Entry 5J2H (X-ray diffraction, 2.30 A resolution); this record covers chains A and P of the 4 polymer chains in the assembly.

[Chain A]
Name: DNA polymerase beta
Organism: Homo sapiens
Notes: EC 2.7.7.7, 4.2.99.-
UniProtKB: P06746 (DPOLB_HUMAN); numbering as in UniProt (aligned over 1-335)
Chain sequence (335 residues; row label = number of the first residue in the row):
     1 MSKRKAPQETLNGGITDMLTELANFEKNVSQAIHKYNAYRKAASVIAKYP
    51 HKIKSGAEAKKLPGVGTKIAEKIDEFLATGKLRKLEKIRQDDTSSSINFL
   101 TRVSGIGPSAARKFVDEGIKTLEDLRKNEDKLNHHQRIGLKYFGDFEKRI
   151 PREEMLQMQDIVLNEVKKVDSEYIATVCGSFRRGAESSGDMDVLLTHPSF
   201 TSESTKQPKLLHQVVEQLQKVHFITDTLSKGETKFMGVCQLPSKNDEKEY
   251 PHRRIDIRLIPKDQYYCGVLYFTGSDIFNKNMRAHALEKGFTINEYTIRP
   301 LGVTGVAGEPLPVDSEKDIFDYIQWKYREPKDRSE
Not modelled in the structure: 1-9
Bound ions: Na+ site 1: Lys60, Leu62, Val65 (shared with 1 residue of chain D); Na+ site 2: Thr101, Val103, Ile106 (shared with DG9(P) of chain P); Mg2+ site 1: Asp190, Asp192 (together with DUP); Mg2+ site 2: Asp190, Asp192, Asp256 (together with DUP)
Small-molecule neighbours: DUP (2'-deoxyuridine 5'-alpha,beta-imido-triphosphate): Gly179, Ser180, Arg183, Ser188, Gly189, Asp190, Asp192, Asp256, Tyr271, Phe272, Thr273, Gly274, Ser275, Asp276, Asn279
Swiss-Prot annotation at these positions:
  - region: Arg183 to Asp192 (DNA-binding)
  - active site: Lys72 (Nucleophile)
  - binding site (K(+)): Lys60, Leu62, Val65, Thr101, Val103, Ile106
  - binding site (Na(+)): Lys60, Leu62, Val65, Thr101, Val103, Ile106
  - binding site (dATP): Arg149, Ser180, Arg183, Gly189, Asp190
  - binding site (dCTP): Arg149, Ser180, Arg183, Gly189, Asp190
  - binding site (dGTP): Arg149, Ser180, Arg183, Gly189, Asp190, Asp192
  - binding site (dTTP): Arg149, Ser180, Arg183, Gly189, Asp190
  - binding site (Mg(2+)): Asp190, Asp192, Asp256
  - modified residue: Lys72 (N6-acetyllysine), Arg83 (Omega-N-methylarginine), Arg152 (Omega-N-methylarginine)
  - cross-link (Glycyl lysine isopeptide (Lys-Gly)): Lys41 (interchain with G-Cter in ubiquitin), Lys61 (interchain with G-Cter in ubiquitin), Lys81 (interchain with G-Cter in ubiquitin)
  - natural variant: Leu22 (L22P: Found in a gastric cancer sample; uncertain significance), Tyr39 (Y39C: Found in a gastric cancer sample; uncertain significance), Gly118 (G118V: Decreased DNA-directed DNA polymerase activity), Arg137 (R137Q: Decreased function in base-excision repair), Arg149 (R149I: Decreased DNA-directed DNA polymerase activity), Asp160 (D160N: Found in a gastric cancer sample; uncertain significance), Cys239 (C239R: Found in a gastric cancer sample; uncertain significance), Lys289 (K289M: Found in a colon cancer sample; uncertain significance), Asn294 (N294D: Found in a gastric cancer sample; uncertain significance), Glu295 (E295K: Found in a gastric cancer sample; uncertain significance)
  - mutagenesis: Phe25 (F25W: No effect on 5'-dRP lyase activity. Decreased ssDNA binding), His34 (H34G: Decreased 5'-dRP lyase activity. Decreased ssDNA binding), Lys35 (K35A: Decreased 5'-dRP lyase activity. Decreased ssDNA binding. Loss of 5'-dRP lyase activity; when associated with A-68 and A-72. Decreased ssDNA binding; when associated with A-68 and A-72 ...), Tyr39 (Y39F: No effect on 5'-dRP lyase activity; Y39Q: Abolishes DNA polymerase and 5'-dRP lyase activity), Lys41 (K41R: Abolishes ubiquitination; when associated with R-61 and R-81), Lys60 (K60A: Decreased 5'-dRP lyase activity. Decreased ssDNA binding), Lys61 (K61R: Abolishes ubiquitination; when associated with R-41 and R-81), Lys68 (K68A: No effect on 5'-dRP lyase activity. Decreased ssDNA binding. Loss of 5'-dRP lyase activity; when associated with A-35 and A-72. Decreased ssDNA binding; when associated with A-35 and A-72 ...), Glu71 (E71Q: No effect on 5'-dRP lyase activity. No effect on structure shown by circular dichroism. No effect on ssDNA binding), Lys72 (K72A: Severely reduced 5'-dRP lyase activity. Does not affect ssDNA binding. Loss of 5'-dRP lyase activity; when associated with A-35 and A-68. Decreased ssDNA binding ...), Glu75 (E75A: Slightly decreased 5'-dRP lyase activity. Decreased ssDNA binding. No effect on structure shown by circular dichroism), Lys81 (K81R: Abolishes ubiquitination; when associated with R-41 and R-61), 5 further mutagenesis entries in UniProt

[Chain P]
Molecule: Primer Strand
Sequence (10 nucleotides; row label = number of the first residue in the row):
     1 GCTGATGCGT
Bound ions: Na+: DG9 (shared with Thr101(A), Val103(A), Ile106(A) of chain A)

[Interface between chain A and chain P]
Residue-residue contacts (17):
  Val103(A) - DG9(P)  phosphate contact
  Ser104(A) - DG9(P)  phosphate contact
  Gly105(A) - DC8(P)  phosphate contact
  Gly105(A) - DG9(P)  hydrogen bond to the phosphate
  Ile106(A) - DC8(P)  phosphate contact
  Ile106(A) - DG9(P)  phosphate contact
  Gly107(A) - DC8(P)  hydrogen bond to the phosphate
  Pro108(A) - DC8(P)  phosphate contact
  Ser109(A) - DG7(P)  phosphate contact
  Ser109(A) - DC8(P)  hydrogen bond to the phosphate
  Ala110(A) - DC8(P)  hydrogen bond to the phosphate
  His135(A) - DG9(P)  sugar contact
  Met236(A) - DG9(P)  phosphate contact
  Arg254(A) - DG9(P)  phosphate contact
  Arg254(A) - DT10(P)  salt bridge to the phosphate
  Asp256(A) - DT10(P)  phosphate contact
  Tyr271(A) - DT10(P)  sugar contact
Interface residues without a listed pair, chain A (17 interface residues in all): Lys27, Thr101, Lys234, Phe272

[In short]
Chain A and chain P form an interface of 17 and 4 residues respectively, with 4 hydrogen bonds and 1 salt
bridge. Among the polar pairs are Gly105(A)-DG9(P), Gly107(A)-DC8(P) and Ser109(A)-DC8(P). Chain A binds
compound DUP.
Here chain A is DNA polymerase beta (Homo sapiens) and chain P is Primer Strand. Entry 5J2H (Ternary complex
crystal structure of DNA polymerase Beta with G:T mismatch at the primer terminus) was determined by X-ray
diffraction, deposited together with 5J0O, 5J0P, 5J0Q, 5J0R, 5J0S, 5J0T and 16 further entries.
